PDB entry 2WYM | X-ray diffraction, 2.60 A resolution | chains A and E of the 6 polymer chains in the assembly

# Chain A (and E)
Protein: L-ascorbate-6-phosphate lactonase ulag
From: Escherichia coli
Notes: EC 3.1.1.-; chain E of this document is another copy of the same molecule, construct and numbering; everything in this record applies to it too
UniProt: P39300 (ULAG_ECOLI); residues 1-354 here = UniProt positions 1-354
Amino-acid sequence (360 residues; numbered 1 to 360; the number before each row is that of its first residue):
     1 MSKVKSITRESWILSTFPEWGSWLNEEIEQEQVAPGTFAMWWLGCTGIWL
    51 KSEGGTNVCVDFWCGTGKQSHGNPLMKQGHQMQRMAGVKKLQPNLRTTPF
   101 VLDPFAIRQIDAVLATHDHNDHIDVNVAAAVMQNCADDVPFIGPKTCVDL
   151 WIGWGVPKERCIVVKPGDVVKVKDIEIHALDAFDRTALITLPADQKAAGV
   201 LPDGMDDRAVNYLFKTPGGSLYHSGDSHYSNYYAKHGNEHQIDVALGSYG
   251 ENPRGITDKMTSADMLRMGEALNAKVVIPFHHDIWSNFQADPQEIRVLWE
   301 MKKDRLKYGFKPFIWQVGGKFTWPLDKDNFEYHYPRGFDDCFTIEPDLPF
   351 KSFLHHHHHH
Unresolved in the structure: 73-89, 185-204, 341-360 (chain E: 73-90, 185-204, 339-360)
Bound ions: Mn2+: H122, H281

# Interface between chain A and chain E
Contacting residue pairs - 49 pairs, chain A then chain E:
  Y229(A) with T257(E)
  N231(A) with G255(E); I256(E), hydrogen bond (side chain-backbone); T257(E), hydrogen bond
  A234(A) with R254(E), hydrogen bond (backbone-side chain); G255(E)
  N238(A) with R254(E), hydrogen bond
  E251(A) with K302(E), salt bridge; L306(E)
  N252(A) with R267(E)
  R254(A) with A234(E), hydrogen bond (side chain-backbone); G237(E); N238(E), hydrogen bond; E270(E), hydrogen bond (side chain-backbone); A271(E), hydrogen bond (side chain-backbone); N273(E), hydrogen bond
  G255(A) with N231(E); A234(E)
  I256(A) with N231(E); R267(E), hydrogen bond (backbone-side chain)
  T257(A) with N231(E); R267(E), hydrogen bond
  T261(A) with A263(E); R267(E)
  A263(A) with T261(E)
  D264(A) with T261(E)
  R267(A) with N252(E); I256(E), hydrogen bond (side chain-backbone); T257(E), hydrogen bond; T261(E)
  E270(A) with R254(E), hydrogen bond (backbone-side chain)
  A271(A) with R254(E), hydrogen bond (backbone-side chain)
  N273(A) with R254(E), hydrogen bond
  Q289(A) with R305(E)
  D291(A) with M301(E)
  E294(A) with L298(E); K302(E), salt bridge; R305(E), salt bridge
  V297(A) with V297(E), hydrophobic; M301(E), hydrophobic
  L298(A) with E294(E); L298(E), hydrophobic
  M301(A) with D291(E); V297(E), hydrophobic
  K302(A) with E251(E), salt bridge; E294(E), salt bridge
  R305(A) with D291(E); E294(E), salt bridge
  L306(A) with E251(E)
Other interface residues (no listed pair), chain A (29 interface residues in all): G237, S262, Q293
Other interface residues (no listed pair), chain E (28 interface residues in all): Y229, S262, D264, Q293

# Summary
The interface between chain A and chain E involves 29 residues on one side and 28 on the other; the contacts
include 16 hydrogen bonds and 6 salt bridges. Polar contacts include E251(A)-K302(E), E294(A)-K302(E) and
E294(A)-R305(E). The Mn2+ site is built by H122(A) and H281(A).
Both chains are L-ascorbate-6-phosphate lactonase ulag (Escherichia coli). Entry 2WYM (Structure of a
metallo-b-lactamase) was determined by X-ray diffraction (same publication as 2WYL).
